Entry 5LTT (X-ray diffraction, 2.70 A resolution); this record covers chains E and F of the 28 polymer chains in the assembly.

Chain E:
Protein: Proteasome subunit alpha type-6
Organism: Saccharomyces cerevisiae S288c
Notes: EC 3.4.25.1
UniProtKB: P40302 (PSA6_YEAST); residues 0-233 here correspond to UniProt positions 1-234 (UniProt number = residue number + 1)
Chain sequence (234 residues; row label = number of the first residue in the row; numbering starts at 0):
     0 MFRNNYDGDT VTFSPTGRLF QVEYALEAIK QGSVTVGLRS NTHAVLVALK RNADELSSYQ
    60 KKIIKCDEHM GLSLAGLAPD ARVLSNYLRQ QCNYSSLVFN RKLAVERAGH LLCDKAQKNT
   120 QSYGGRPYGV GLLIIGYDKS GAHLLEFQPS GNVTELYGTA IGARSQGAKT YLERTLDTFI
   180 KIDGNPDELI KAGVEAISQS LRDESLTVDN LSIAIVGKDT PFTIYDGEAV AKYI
Not modelled in the structure: 0-2
UniProt features mapped onto this chain:
  - modified residue: Ser13 (Phosphoserine)
  - cross-link: Lys190 (Glycyl lysine isopeptide (Lys-Gly) (interchain with G-Cter in ubiquitin))

Chain F:
Protein: Probable proteasome subunit alpha type-7
Organism: Saccharomyces cerevisiae S288c
Notes: EC 3.4.25.1
UniProtKB: P21242 (PSA7_YEAST); residues -3 to 284 here correspond to UniProt positions 1-288 (UniProt number = residue number + 4)
Chain sequence (288 residues; each row starts with the number of its first residue; numbers below 1 keep their minus sign (Met-3 is residue -3)):
    -3 MTSIGTGYDL SNSVFSPDGR NFQVEYAVKA VENGTTSIGI KCNDGVVFAV EKLITSKLLV
    57 PQKNVKIQVV DRHIGCVYSG LIPDGRHLVN RGREEAASFK KLYKTPIPIP AFADRLGQYV
   117 QAHTLYNSVR PFGVSTIFGG VDKNGAHLYM LEPSGSYWGY KGAATGKGRQ SAKAELEKLV
   177 DHHPEGLSAR EAVKQAAKII YLAHEDNKEK DFELEISWCS LSETNGLHKF VKGDLLQEAI
   237 DFAQKEINGD DDEDEDDSDN VMSSDDENAP VATNANATTD QEGDIHLE
Not modelled in the structure: -3 to 1, 245-284
UniProt features mapped onto this chain:
  - modified residue: Thr-2 (N-acetylthreonine)

Interface between chain E and chain F:
Residue-residue contacts - 63 pairs, chain E then chain F:
  Asn4(E) - Leu6(F)
  Tyr5(E) - Asp5(F)  hydrogen bond
  Tyr5(E) - Leu6(F)  hydrophobic
  Thr9(E) - Arg126(F)
  Val10(E) - Asn123(F)
  Val10(E) - Ser124(F)
  Val10(E) - Val125(F)
  Val10(E) - Arg126(F)
  Thr11(E) - Leu6(F)
  Thr11(E) - Gln19(F)
  Phe12(E) - Gln19(F)
  Phe12(E) - Tyr22(F)
  Phe12(E) - Ala23(F)  hydrophobic
  Phe12(E) - Arg126(F)
  Phe12(E) - Pro127(F)
  Phe12(E) - Gly129(F)
  Ser13(E) - Tyr22(F)
  Pro14(E) - Tyr22(F)  hydrophobic
  Pro14(E) - Lys25(F)
  Thr15(E) - Lys25(F)
  Gly16(E) - Tyr22(F)
  Gly16(E) - Lys25(F)
  Gly16(E) - Ala26(F)
  Leu18(E) - Leu77(F)  hydrophobic
  Leu18(E) - Arg126(F)
  His109(E) - Arg82(F)
  Cys112(E) - Arg82(F)
  Asp113(E) - Arg82(F)  salt bridge
  Asp113(E) - Asn86(F)
  Gln116(E) - Pro79(F)
  Gln116(E) - Asp80(F)
  Gln116(E) - His83(F)  hydrogen bond
  Thr119(E) - Arg126(F)  hydrogen bond (backbone-side chain)
  Gln120(E) - His83(F)
  Gln120(E) - Val125(F)
  Gln120(E) - Arg126(F)  hydrogen bond (backbone-backbone)
  Gln120(E) - Pro127(F)
  Gln120(E) - Phe128(F)
  Ser121(E) - Ser124(F)
  Tyr122(E) - Ser124(F)  hydrogen bond (backbone-backbone)
  Ser149(E) - Pro79(F)
  Gly150(E) - Pro79(F)
  Asn151(E) - Ile78(F)
  Asn151(E) - Pro79(F)
  Thr153(E) - Leu55(F)
  Thr153(E) - Asn60(F)
  Glu154(E) - Val56(F)
  Glu154(E) - Lys59(F)
  Glu154(E) - Asn60(F)  hydrogen bond (backbone-side chain)
  Leu155(E) - Leu54(F)
  Leu155(E) - Leu55(F)
  Leu155(E) - Val56(F)
  Tyr156(E) - Leu54(F)  hydrogen bond (backbone-backbone)
  Tyr156(E) - Leu55(F)
  Tyr156(E) - Val56(F)
  Tyr156(E) - Pro57(F)
  Gly157(E) - Leu54(F)
  Lys168(E) - Leu54(F)
  Leu171(E) - Leu54(F)
  Glu172(E) - Ser52(F)  hydrogen bond
  Glu172(E) - Lys53(F)  hydrogen bond (side chain-backbone)
  Glu172(E) - Leu54(F)
  Leu175(E) - Lys53(F)
Interface residues without a listed pair, chain E (34 interface residues in all): Arg38, Val152, Phe178
Interface residues without a listed pair, chain F (30 interface residues in all): His119

In short:
The interface between chain E and chain F involves 34 residues on one side and 30 on the other, with 9
hydrogen bonds and 1 salt bridge. Polar pairs include Asp113(E)-Arg82(F), Tyr5(E)-Asp5(F) and
Gln116(E)-His83(F).
Here chain E is Proteasome subunit alpha type-6 and chain F is Probable proteasome subunit alpha type-7, both
from Saccharomyces cerevisiae S288c. Entry 5LTT (Yeast 20S proteasome with human beta5i (1-138; R57T)in
complex with PR-924) was determined by X-ray diffraction together with 5L52, 5L54, 5L55, 5L5A, 5L5B, 5L5D and
30 further entries from the same study.
